9OUU - chains B and K of the 15 polymer chains in the assembly; structure by electron microscopy, 4.30 A resolution (low resolution: residue-level contacts below are approximate; hydrogen-bond / salt-bridge calls are withheld).

== Chain B (and K) ==
Molecule: Speckle-type POZ protein
Source organism: Homo sapiens
Notes: chain K of this document is another copy of the same molecule, construct and numbering; everything in this record applies to it too
UniProtKB: O43791 (SPOP_HUMAN); residue numbers follow UniProt; this construct covers 1-373
Amino-acid sequence (373 residues; row label = number of the first residue in the row):
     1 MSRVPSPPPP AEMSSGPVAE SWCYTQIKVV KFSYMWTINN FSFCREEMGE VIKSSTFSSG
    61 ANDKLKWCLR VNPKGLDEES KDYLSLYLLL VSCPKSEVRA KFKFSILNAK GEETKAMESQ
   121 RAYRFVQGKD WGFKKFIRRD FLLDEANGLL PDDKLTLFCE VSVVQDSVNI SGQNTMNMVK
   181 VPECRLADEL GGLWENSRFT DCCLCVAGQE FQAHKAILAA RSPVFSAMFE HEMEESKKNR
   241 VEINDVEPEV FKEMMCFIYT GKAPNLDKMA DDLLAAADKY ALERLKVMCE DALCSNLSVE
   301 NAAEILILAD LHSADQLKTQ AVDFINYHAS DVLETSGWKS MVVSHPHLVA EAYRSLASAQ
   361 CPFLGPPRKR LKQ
Disordered / not traced: 1-15, 365-373 (chain K: 1-15, 362-373)
Swiss-Prot annotation at these positions:
  - region: Tyr-123 to Phe-133 (Important for binding substrate proteins), Leu-186 to Ile-217 (Important for homodimerization)
  - natural variant: Thr-25 (T25A: In NSDVS2), Tyr-83 (Y83C: In NSDVS2), Arg-121 (R121Q: In NSDVS1), Gly-132 (G132V: In NSDVS2), Arg-138 (R138C: In NSDVS2), Asp-144 (D144N: In NSDVS1)
  - mutagenesis: Tyr-87 (Y87A: Strongly reduced affinity for substrate proteins), Tyr-123 (Y123A: Strongly reduced affinity for substrate proteins), Asp-130 (D130A: Strongly reduced affinity for substrate proteins), Trp-131 (W131A: Strongly reduced affinity for substrate proteins), Phe-133 (F133A: Strongly reduced affinity for substrate proteins), Leu-186 (L186D: Strongly reduced homodimerization. Reduces the activity of the cullin-RING-based BCR (BTB-CUL3-RBX1) E3 ubiquitin-protein ligase complex), Leu-190 (L190D: Strongly reduced homodimerization. Reduces the activity of the cullin-RING-based BCR (BTB-CUL3-RBX1) E3 ubiquitin-protein ligase complex), Leu-193 (L193D: Strongly reduced homodimerization. Reduces the activity of the cullin-RING-based BCR (BTB-CUL3-RBX1) E3 ubiquitin-protein ligase complex), Ile-217 (I217K: Strongly reduced homodimerization. Reduces the activity of the cullin-RING-based BCR (BTB-CUL3-RBX1) E3 ubiquitin-protein ligase complex)
From the paper describing this entry:
  - disease-associated variants - E47K (14 +/- 2-fold), E78K (18 +/- 4-fold): increased binding to BRD3
  - disease-associated variants - E47K, E78K: unchanged binding to BRD3 peptide
  - disease-associated variants - E47K, E78K: increased binding to Cul3/Rbx1 complex
  - mutagenesis - V51E: unchanged binding to Cul3
  - mutagenesis - M48I/E78K, R70Q/E78K, E78K/G128S, E78K/K134N, S96R: unchanged catalytic activity on BRD3
  - disease-associated variants - E47K, E78K: increased catalytic activity on BRD3
  - mutagenesis - V51E: decreased catalytic activity on BRD3
  - mutagenesis - D77E: increased catalytic activity
  - disease-associated variants - E47K, E78K: decreased localization to nuclear speckles
  - mutagenesis - V51E: unchanged localization to nuclear speckles
  - disease-associated variants - M48I, R70L, R70Q, G128S, K134N: decreased catalytic activity
  - disease-associated variants - M48I, G128S: unchanged binding to peptide
  - disease-associated variants - K134N (11-fold): decreased binding to substrate peptide
  - disease-associated variants - K134N (11-fold): decreased binding to full-length SPOP K134N

== Interface between chain B and chain K ==
Pairs across the interface - 97 pairs, chain B then chain K:
  Gly-16(B) with Lys-110(K); Gly-111(K)
  Ala-19(B) with Ser-33(K); Phe-158(K)
  Glu-20(B) with Ser-33(K)
  Ser-21(B) with Ser-33(K); Tyr-34(K); Met-35(K)
  Trp-22(B) with Met-35(K); Tyr-327(K)
  Cys-23(B) with Tyr-34(K); Met-35(K); Trp-36(K); Thr-37(K); Ser-55(K)
  Tyr-24(B) with Thr-37(K); Asn-39(K)
  Thr-25(B) with Trp-36(K); Thr-37(K); Asn-39(K)
  Ile-27(B) with Asn-39(K); Asn-40(K); Phe-43(K)
  Val-29(B) with Asn-40(K)
  Glu-97(B) with Arg-45(K)
  Arg-99(B) with Arg-45(K); Glu-46(K)
  Lys-101(B) with Phe-43(K)
  Val-164(B) with Phe-43(K); Arg-45(K)
  Gln-165(B) with Arg-45(K)
  Asp-166(B) with Arg-45(K)
  Ser-171(B) with Ser-55(K)
  Asn-174(B) with Tyr-327(K)
  Met-176(B) with Gln-320(K)
  Met-178(B) with Asp-291(K); Cys-294(K); Gln-320(K)
  Val-179(B) with Val-287(K); Glu-290(K); Asp-291(K); Cys-294(K); Gln-320(K)
  Lys-180(B) with Val-287(K); Asp-291(K); Gln-316(K)
  Val-181(B) with Arg-284(K); Val-287(K)
  Pro-182(B) with Arg-284(K); Val-287(K)
  Glu-183(B) with Arg-284(K)
  Cys-184(B) with Gly-261(K); Arg-284(K)
  Arg-185(B) with Arg-221(K); Pro-223(K); Leu-282(K)
  Leu-186(B) with Leu-186(K); Arg-221(K)
  Glu-189(B) with Ala-220(K); Arg-221(K)
  Leu-190(B) with Leu-186(K); Arg-221(K)
  Leu-193(B) with Ala-219(K); Ala-220(K)
  Arg-198(B) with Ser-226(K); Ala-227(K); Glu-230(K)
  Phe-199(B) with Ala-219(K); Ser-226(K); Phe-229(K); Glu-234(K)
  His-214(B) with Ala-216(K)
  Ala-216(B) with Leu-193(K); Phe-199(K); His-214(K)
  Ala-219(B) with Phe-199(K)
  Ala-220(B) with Glu-189(K); Leu-193(K)
  Arg-221(B) with Arg-185(K); Leu-186(K); Glu-189(K)
  Ser-226(B) with Arg-198(K); Phe-199(K)
  Ile-258(B) with Leu-186(K)
  Tyr-259(B) with Leu-186(K)
  Arg-284(B) with Pro-182(K); Glu-183(K); Cys-184(K); Arg-185(K)
  Val-287(B) with Val-179(K); Lys-180(K); Pro-182(K)
  Met-288(B) with Val-181(K)
  Glu-290(B) with Val-179(K)
  Gln-316(B) with Met-178(K); Val-179(K)
  Gln-320(B) with Met-178(K)
Interface residues without a listed pair, chain B (57 interface residues in all): Pro-17, Gln-26, Asn-169, Lys-215, Ile-217, Phe-229, Glu-230, Gly-261, Asp-291, Cys-294
Interface residues without a listed pair, chain K (59 interface residues in all): Ile-38, Lys-53, Ser-58, Glu-112, Glu-113, Lys-154, Asn-177, Ala-187, Leu-190, Lys-215, Ile-217

== Summary ==
57 residues of chain B and 59 residues of chain K are in contact. UniProt lists 9 mutagenesis sites on chain
B. From the paper: M48I, R70L and R70Q of chain B, among others, reduce catalytic activity; E47K and E78K of
chain B increase binding to BRD3; 14 substitutions were tested in all.
Chain B and chain K are both Speckle-type POZ protein (Homo sapiens); the structure, SPOP double donut locally
refined MATH domains, was determined by electron microscopy together with 9OUT and 9OUW from the same study.
